3I5G - chains A and C of the 3 polymer chains in the assembly; structure by X-ray diffraction, 2.60 A resolution.

# Chain A
Name: Myosin heavy chain isoform A
Organism: Loligo pealei
UniProtKB: O44934 (O44934_LOLPE); residue numbers follow UniProt; this construct covers 1-839
Sequence (839 residues; numbered 1 to 839; the number before each row is that of its first residue):
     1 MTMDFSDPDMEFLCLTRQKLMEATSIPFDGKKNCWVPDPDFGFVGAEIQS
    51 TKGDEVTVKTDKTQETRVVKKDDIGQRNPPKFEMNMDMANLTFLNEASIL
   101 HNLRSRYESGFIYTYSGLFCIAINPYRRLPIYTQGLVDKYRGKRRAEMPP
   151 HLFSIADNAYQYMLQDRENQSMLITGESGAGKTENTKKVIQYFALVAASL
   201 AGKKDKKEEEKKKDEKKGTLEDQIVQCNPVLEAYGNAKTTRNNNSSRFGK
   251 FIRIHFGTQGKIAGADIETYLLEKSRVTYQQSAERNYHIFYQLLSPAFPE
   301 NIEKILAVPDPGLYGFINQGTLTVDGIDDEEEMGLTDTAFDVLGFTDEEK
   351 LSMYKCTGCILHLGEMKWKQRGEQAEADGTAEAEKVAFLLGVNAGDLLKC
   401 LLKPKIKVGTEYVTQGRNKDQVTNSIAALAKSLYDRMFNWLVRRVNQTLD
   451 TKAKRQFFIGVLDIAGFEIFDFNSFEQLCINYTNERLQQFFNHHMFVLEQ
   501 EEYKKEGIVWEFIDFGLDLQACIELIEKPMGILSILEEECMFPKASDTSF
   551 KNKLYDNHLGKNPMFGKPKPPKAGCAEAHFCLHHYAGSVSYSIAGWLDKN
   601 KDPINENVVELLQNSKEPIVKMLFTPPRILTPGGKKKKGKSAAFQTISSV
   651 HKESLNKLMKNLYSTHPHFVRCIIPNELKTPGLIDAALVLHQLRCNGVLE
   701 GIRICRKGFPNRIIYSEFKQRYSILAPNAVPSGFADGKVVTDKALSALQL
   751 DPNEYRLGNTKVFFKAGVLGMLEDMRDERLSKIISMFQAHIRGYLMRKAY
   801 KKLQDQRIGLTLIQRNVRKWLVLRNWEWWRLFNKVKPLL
Unresolved in the structure: 203-216, 626-642
Differences from the reference sequence: conflict Lys238 (Glu in O44934), Ala744 (Val in O44934)
Reported in the primary citation:
  - contacts within the chain: Arg247-Glu468 (salt bridge)

# Chain C
Name: Myosin catalytic light chain LC-1, mantle muscle
Organism: Todarodes pacificus
UniProtKB: P05945 (MLE_TODPA); residues 1-159 here correspond to UniProt positions 2-160 (UniProt number = residue number + 1)
Sequence (159 residues; numbered 1 to 159; the number before each row is that of its first residue):
     1 SQLTKDEIEEVREVFDLFDFWDGRDGDVDAAKVGDLLRCLGMNPTEAQVH
    51 QHGGTKKMGEKAYKLEEILPIYEEMSSKDTGTAADEFMEAFKTFDREGQG
   101 LISSAEIRNVLKMLGERITEDQCNDIFTFCDIREDIDGNIKYEDLMKKVM
   151 AGPFPDKSD
Unresolved in the structure: 157-159
Metal / ion sites: Ca2+: Asp19, Asp22, Gly23, Asp25, Asp27

# How chain A and chain C interact
Residue-residue contacts - 84 pairs, chain A then chain C:
  Ser723(A) - Glu89(C)
  Ile724(A) - Glu89(C)
  Pro727(A) - Asp85(C)
  Pro727(A) - Glu86(C)
  Asn728(A) - Asp85(C)
  Ala729(A) - Asp85(C)  hydrogen bond (backbone-side chain)
  Ser732(A) - Glu89(C)
  Ser732(A) - Lys92(C)  hydrogen bond
  Arg776(A) - Thr93(C)  hydrogen bond
  Arg779(A) - Thr80(C)  hydrogen bond
  Arg779(A) - Glu86(C)  salt bridge
  Leu780(A) - Ala90(C)  hydrophobic
  Leu780(A) - Thr93(C)
  Lys782(A) - Thr80(C)
  Ile783(A) - Glu86(C)
  Ile783(A) - Phe87(C)
  Ile783(A) - Ala90(C)  hydrophobic
  Ile784(A) - Val110(C)  hydrophobic
  Ile784(A) - Leu114(C)  hydrophobic
  Ile784(A) - Gly115(C)
  Ser785(A) - Gly115(C)
  Ser785(A) - Glu116(C)  hydrogen bond (side chain-backbone)
  Met786(A) - Thr80(C)
  Met786(A) - Gly81(C)
  Met786(A) - Thr82(C)  hydrogen bond
  Met786(A) - Phe87(C)
  Phe787(A) - Phe87(C)
  Phe787(A) - Phe91(C)  hydrophobic
  Gln788(A) - Leu111(C)  hydrogen bond (side chain-backbone)
  Gln788(A) - Leu114(C)  hydrogen bond (side chain-backbone)
  Gln788(A) - Gly115(C)
  Gln788(A) - Glu116(C)  hydrogen bond (side chain-backbone)
  Gln788(A) - Arg117(C)
  Ala789(A) - Asn43(C)
  Ala789(A) - Pro44(C)
  His790(A) - Asn43(C)  hydrogen bond
  His790(A) - Gly81(C)
  His790(A) - Thr82(C)
  His790(A) - Phe87(C)
  His790(A) - Val149(C)
  His790(A) - Met150(C)
  Ile791(A) - Leu111(C)  hydrophobic
  Ile791(A) - Ile126(C)  hydrophobic
  Ile791(A) - Val149(C)  hydrophobic
  Arg792(A) - Arg38(C)
  Arg792(A) - Glu46(C)  salt bridge
  Arg792(A) - Glu116(C)  salt bridge
  Arg792(A) - Arg117(C)  hydrogen bond (side chain-backbone)
  Gly793(A) - Arg38(C)
  Gly793(A) - Asn43(C)
  Tyr794(A) - Ile126(C)  hydrophobic
  Tyr794(A) - Phe129(C)  hydrogen bond (side chain-backbone)
  Tyr794(A) - Cys130(C)  hydrophobic
  Tyr794(A) - Lys148(C)
  Tyr794(A) - Val149(C)
  Tyr794(A) - Gly152(C)
  Tyr794(A) - Pro153(C)
  Leu795(A) - Gln122(C)
  Leu795(A) - Asp125(C)
  Leu795(A) - Phe129(C)  hydrophobic
  Met796(A) - Asp35(C)
  Met796(A) - Cys39(C)  hydrophobic
  Arg797(A) - Arg38(C)  hydrogen bond (side chain-backbone)
  Arg797(A) - Gly41(C)  hydrogen bond (side chain-backbone)
  Arg797(A) - Met42(C)  hydrogen bond (side chain-backbone)
  Arg797(A) - Asn43(C)  hydrogen bond
  Arg797(A) - Phe154(C)
  Lys798(A) - Phe129(C)
  Lys798(A) - Pro153(C)
  Lys798(A) - Phe154(C)
  Tyr800(A) - Val14(C)
  Tyr800(A) - Leu17(C)  hydrophobic
  Tyr800(A) - Cys39(C)  hydrophobic
  Lys801(A) - Phe154(C)
  Leu803(A) - Leu17(C)
  Leu803(A) - Trp21(C)  hydrogen bond (backbone-side chain)
  Gln804(A) - Leu17(C)
  Gln806(A) - Trp21(C)
  Arg807(A) - Asp16(C)
  Arg807(A) - Leu17(C)
  Arg807(A) - Phe20(C)
  Arg807(A) - Trp21(C)
  Leu810(A) - Trp21(C)  hydrophobic
  Thr811(A) - Phe20(C)
Interface residues without a listed pair, chain A (38 interface residues in all): Arg17, Met21, Ser781, Gln814
Interface residues without a listed pair, chain C (51 interface residues in all): Glu13, Phe18, Arg24, Thr45, Phe94, Arg96, Glu97, Ile118, Leu145, Met146

# Summary
Chain A and chain C form an interface of 38 and 51 residues respectively; the contacts include 17 hydrogen
bonds and 3 salt bridges. Polar contacts include Arg779(A)-Glu86(C), Arg792(A)-Glu46(C) and
Arg792(A)-Glu116(C). Asp19(C), Asp22(C), Gly23(C), Asp25(C) and Asp27(C) form the Ca2+ site. From the paper:
contacts within the chain involving Arg247(A) and Glu468(A).
Here chain A is Myosin heavy chain isoform A (Loligo pealei) and chain C is Myosin catalytic light chain LC-1,
mantle muscle (Todarodes pacificus). Entry 3I5G (Crystal structure of rigor-like squid myosin S1) was
determined by X-ray diffraction, deposited together with 2EC6, 2OS8, 2OTG, 3I5F, 3I5H and 3I5I.
